Entry 9I2C (electron microscopy, 3.30 A resolution); this record covers chains A and C of the 4 polymer chains in the assembly.

# Chain A (and C)
Name: Isoform 1 of Kelch repeat and BTB domain-containing protein 4
Source organism: Homo sapiens
Notes: chain C of this document is another copy of the same molecule, construct and numbering; everything in this record applies to it too
Reference sequence: Q9NVX7 (KBTB4_HUMAN), isoform Q9NVX7-2; residues 1-518 here correspond to UniProt positions 17-534 (UniProt number = residue number + 16)
Sequence (518 residues; each row starts with the number of its first residue):
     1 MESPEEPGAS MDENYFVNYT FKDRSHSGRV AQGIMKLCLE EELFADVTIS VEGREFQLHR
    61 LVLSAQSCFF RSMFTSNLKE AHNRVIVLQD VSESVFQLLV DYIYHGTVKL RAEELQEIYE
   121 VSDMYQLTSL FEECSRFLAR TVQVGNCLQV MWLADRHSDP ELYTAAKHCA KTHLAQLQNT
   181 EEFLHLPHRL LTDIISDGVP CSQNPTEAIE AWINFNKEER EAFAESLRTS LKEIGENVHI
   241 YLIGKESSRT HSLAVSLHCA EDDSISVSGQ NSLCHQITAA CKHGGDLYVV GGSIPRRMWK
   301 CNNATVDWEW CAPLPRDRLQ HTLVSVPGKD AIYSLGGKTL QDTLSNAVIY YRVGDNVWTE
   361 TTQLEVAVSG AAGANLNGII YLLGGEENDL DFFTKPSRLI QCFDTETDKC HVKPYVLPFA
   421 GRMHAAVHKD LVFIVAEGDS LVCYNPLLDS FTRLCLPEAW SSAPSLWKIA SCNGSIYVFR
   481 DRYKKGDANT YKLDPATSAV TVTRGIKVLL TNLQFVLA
Disordered / not traced: 1-11, 77-82, 215-223, 247-250, 459-464, 485-487, 505-507 (chain C: 1-10, 78-82, 215-223, 234-235, 247-251, 256, 264, 268-269, 291-294, 301-307, 460-464, 485-487, 504-508)
Residues lining bound ligands: A1ACV ((1r,4r)-N~1~-[(7P)-2-benzyl-7-(2-methyl-2H-tetrazol-5-yl)-9H-pyrimido[4,5-b]indol-4-yl]cyclohexane-1,4-diamine): Ile294, Pro295, Arg296, Asp317, Arg318, Leu319, Lys338, Thr339, Leu340

# Interface between chain A and chain C
Residue-residue contacts (121; chain A residue first):
  Asp12(A) with Thr452(C), hydrogen bond (backbone-side chain)
  Glu13(A) with Thr452(C)
  Asn14(A) with Pro495(C), hydrogen bond (side chain-backbone); Ala496(C); Ser498(C)
  Tyr15(A) with Phe137(C); Arg140(C); Leu431(C), hydrophobic; Cys443(C), hydrophobic; Asn445(C); Ser450(C), hydrogen bond (side chain-backbone); Phe451(C); Thr452(C)
  Phe16(A) with Arg140(C); Phe433(C), hydrophobic; Pro495(C), hydrophobic; Ala496(C), hydrophobic
  Val17(A) with Arg111(C); Ala112(C), hydrogen bond (backbone-backbone); Phe137(C); Ala496(C)
  Asn18(A) with Leu110(C)
  Tyr19(A) with Lys109(C); Leu110(C), hydrogen bond (backbone-backbone); Glu133(C), hydrogen bond; Phe137(C), hydrophobic; Arg140(C), hydrogen bond; Leu448(C), hydrophobic
  Thr20(A) with Val108(C); Lys109(C)
  Phe21(A) with Tyr102(C), hydrophobic; Gly106(C); Thr107(C); Val108(C), hydrogen bond (backbone-backbone); Glu133(C)
  Lys22(A) with Thr107(C)
  Asp23(A) with Tyr102(C); Gly106(C); Ser129(C)
  His26(A) with Gln66(C); Tyr102(C); Ile103(C); Tyr104(C), hydrogen bond (side chain-backbone); His105(C); Gly106(C)
  Ser27(A) with Ser27(C); Ala31(C)
  Arg29(A) with Gln66(C), hydrogen bond (side chain-backbone); Tyr102(C); Gln126(C); Leu127(C); Thr128(C); Ser129(C), hydrogen bond
  Ala31(A) with Ser27(C)
  Gly33(A) with Ala65(C)
  Leu37(A) with Ser64(C)
  Cys38(A) with Leu61(C), hydrophobic
  Glu41(A) with Arg71(C), salt bridge
  Leu43(A) with Thr75(C)
  Phe44(A) with Arg60(C); Ser64(C); Phe74(C), hydrophobic
  Arg60(A) with Phe44(C)
  Leu61(A) with Ile34(C), hydrophobic; Cys38(C), hydrophobic; His59(C); Val62(C), hydrophobic
  Val62(A) with Leu61(C), hydrophobic
  Ser64(A) with Leu37(C)
  Ala65(A) with Gly33(C); Leu37(C)
  Gln66(A) with His26(C), hydrogen bond; Arg29(C); Val30(C)
  Arg71(A) with Leu37(C); Glu41(C), salt bridge
  Thr75(A) with Leu43(C)
  Tyr102(A) with His26(C)
  Ile103(A) with His26(C), hydrogen bond (backbone-side chain)
  Tyr104(A) with His26(C)
  His105(A) with His26(C)
  Gly106(A) with Phe21(C); Asp23(C), hydrogen bond (backbone-backbone); His26(C)
  Thr107(A) with Phe21(C); Lys22(C)
  Val108(A) with Thr20(C), hydrogen bond (backbone-side chain); Phe21(C), hydrogen bond (backbone-backbone)
  Lys109(A) with Glu13(C), salt bridge; Asn18(C); Tyr19(C); Thr20(C)
  Leu110(A) with Asn18(C); Tyr19(C), hydrogen bond (backbone-backbone); Phe21(C), hydrophobic
  Ala112(A) with Val17(C), hydrogen bond (backbone-backbone)
  Thr128(A) with Arg29(C), hydrogen bond
  Ser129(A) with Asp23(C); Ser25(C); Arg29(C), hydrogen bond
  Glu133(A) with Tyr19(C), hydrogen bond; Phe21(C)
  Phe137(A) with Tyr15(C); Tyr19(C), hydrophobic
  Arg140(A) with Tyr15(C), hydrogen bond (side chain-backbone); Phe16(C); Tyr19(C)
  Thr141(A) with Phe16(C)
  His428(A) with Phe16(C)
  Lys429(A) with Phe16(C)
  Leu431(A) with Tyr15(C), hydrophobic; Phe16(C), hydrophobic
  Cys443(A) with Tyr15(C)
  Asn445(A) with Tyr15(C)
  Leu448(A) with Tyr19(C), hydrophobic
  Ser450(A) with Tyr15(C), hydrogen bond
  Phe451(A) with Tyr15(C), hydrogen bond (backbone-side chain)
  Thr452(A) with Glu13(C), hydrogen bond (side chain-backbone); Tyr15(C), hydrogen bond
  Arg453(A) with Met11(C)
  Pro495(A) with Phe16(C), hydrophobic
Also at the interface, not in a pair above, chain A (67 interface residues in all): Ser25, Val30, Ile34, His59, Phe74, Arg111, Leu130, Ala496, Thr497, Ser498
Also at the interface, not in a pair above, chain C (65 interface residues in all): Asn14, Thr141

# Overview
67 residues of chain A face 65 of chain C across their interface; the contacts include 26 hydrogen bonds and 3
salt bridges. Among the polar pairs are Glu41(A)-Arg71(C), Lys109(A)-Glu13(C) and Asp12(A)-Thr452(C). Bound to
chain A: compound A1ACV.
Chain A and chain C are both Isoform 1 of Kelch repeat and BTB domain-containing protein 4 (Homo sapiens); the
structure, Cryo-EM structure of KBTBD4 WT-HDAC2-CoREST1 2:1:1 complex mediated by molecular glue UM171, was
determined by electron microscopy, deposited together with 9GGL, 9GGM and 9GGN.
